PDB entry 2HFG | X-ray diffraction, 2.61 A resolution | chains H and R of the 3 polymer chains in the assembly

# Chain H
Molecule: CB3s Fab heavy chain
From: Homo sapiens
UniProtKB: Q6N093 (Q6N093_HUMAN); aligned to UniProt positions 1-200 over residues 29-216 (the alignment contains insertions or deletions, so no single offset holds)
Amino-acid sequence (232 residues; each row starts with the number of its first residue; a row labelled like 82A-82C holds insertion residues (82A, then the next letters in order)):
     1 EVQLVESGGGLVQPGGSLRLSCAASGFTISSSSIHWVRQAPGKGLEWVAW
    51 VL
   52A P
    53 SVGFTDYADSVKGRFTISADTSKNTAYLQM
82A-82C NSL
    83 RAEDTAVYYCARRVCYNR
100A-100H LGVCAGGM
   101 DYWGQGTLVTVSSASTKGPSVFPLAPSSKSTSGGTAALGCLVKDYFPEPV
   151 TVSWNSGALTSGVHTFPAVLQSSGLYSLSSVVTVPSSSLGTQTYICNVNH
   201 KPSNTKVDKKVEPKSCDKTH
Unresolved in the structure: 128-133, 215-220
Cystine bridges: Cys-22/Cys-92, Cys-97/Cys-100D, Cys-140/Cys-196

# Chain R
Molecule: Tumor necrosis factor receptor superfamily member 13C
From: Homo sapiens
Notes: fragment: cysteine rich domain (residues 7-54)
UniProtKB: Q96RJ3 (TR13C_HUMAN); numbering as in UniProt (aligned over 7-54)
Amino-acid sequence (51 residues; row label = number of the first residue in the row):
     4 GSYSLRGRDAPAPTPCNPAECFDPLVRHCVACGLLRTPRPKPAGASSPAP
    54 R
Unresolved in the structure: 4-12, 40-54
Sequence notes: cloning artifact (4-6); engineered mutation Asn-20 (Val in Q96RJ3), Pro-27 (Leu in Q96RJ3)
UniProt features mapped onto this chain:
  - region: Asp-26, Leu-28 to His-31 (Essential for TNFSF13B/TALL1/BAFF/BLyS binding)
  - mutagenesis: Cys-24 (C24Y: Abolishes a disulfide bond and thereby changes the specificity, so that both TNFSF13B and TNFSF13 can be bound), Asp-26 (D26A: Strongly reduced affinity for TNFSF13B), Leu-28 (L28A: Strongly reduced affinity for TNFSF13B), Cys-35 (C35S: Abolishes a disulfide bond and thereby changes the specificity, so that both TNFSF13B and TNFSF13 can be bound)
Cystine bridges: Cys-19/Cys-32, Cys-24/Cys-35

# Interface between chain H and chain R
Pairs across the interface - 31 pairs, chain H then chain R:
  Ser-31(H) / Val-33(R)
  Ser-31(H) / Ala-34(R)  hydrogen bond (backbone-backbone)
  Ser-33(H) / Val-29(R)
  His-35(H) / Leu-28(R)
  Trp-50(H) / Leu-28(R)
  Trp-50(H) / Val-29(R)  hydrophobic
  Leu-52(H) / Val-29(R)  hydrophobic
  Leu-52(H) / His-31(R)
  Val-54(H) / His-31(R)
  Phe-56(H) / His-31(R)
  Arg-95(H) / Asp-26(R)  salt bridge
  Arg-95(H) / Leu-28(R)
  Cys-97(H) / Val-33(R)  hydrophobic
  Cys-97(H) / Ala-34(R)
  Cys-97(H) / Cys-35(R)
  Cys-97(H) / Gly-36(R)  hydrogen bond (backbone-backbone)
  Tyr-98(H) / Gly-36(R)
  Tyr-98(H) / Leu-37(R)
  Asn-99(H) / Glu-23(R)
  Asn-99(H) / Cys-24(R)
  Asn-99(H) / Cys-35(R)
  Asn-99(H) / Gly-36(R)  hydrogen bond (backbone-backbone)
  Asn-99(H) / Leu-38(R)
  Arg-100(H) / Leu-38(R)
  Gly-100B(H) / Cys-24(R)
  Gly-100B(H) / Phe-25(R)  hydrogen bond (backbone-backbone)
  Val-100C(H) / Cys-24(R)
  Val-100C(H) / Phe-25(R)
  Cys-100D(H) / Cys-24(R)
  Cys-100D(H) / Phe-25(R)  hydrogen bond (backbone-backbone)
  Cys-100D(H) / Asp-26(R)
Interface residues without a listed pair, chain H (16 interface residues in all): Ala-100E
Interface residues without a listed pair, chain R (15 interface residues in all): Pro-27, Cys-32

# In short
16 residues of chain H face 15 of chain R across their interface; the contacts include 5 hydrogen bonds and 1
salt bridge. Among the polar pairs are Arg-95(H)/Asp-26(R), Ser-31(H)/Ala-34(R) and Cys-97(H)/Gly-36(R).
UniProt lists 4 mutagenesis sites on chain R.
Here chain H is CB3s Fab heavy chain and chain R is Tumor necrosis factor receptor superfamily member 13C,
both from Homo sapiens. Entry 2HFG (Crystal structure of hBR3 bound to CB3s-Fab) was determined by X-ray
diffraction together with 2HFF from the same study.
